8XFE - chains B and D of the 5 polymer chains in the assembly; structure by electron microscopy, 2.98 A resolution.

Chain B (and D):
Protein: Dsr2(h171a)
From: Bacillus sp. DSM 5850
Notes: chain D of this document is another copy of the same molecule, construct and numbering; everything in this record applies to it too
Sequence (1005 residues; numbered 1 to 1005; the number before each row is that of its first residue):
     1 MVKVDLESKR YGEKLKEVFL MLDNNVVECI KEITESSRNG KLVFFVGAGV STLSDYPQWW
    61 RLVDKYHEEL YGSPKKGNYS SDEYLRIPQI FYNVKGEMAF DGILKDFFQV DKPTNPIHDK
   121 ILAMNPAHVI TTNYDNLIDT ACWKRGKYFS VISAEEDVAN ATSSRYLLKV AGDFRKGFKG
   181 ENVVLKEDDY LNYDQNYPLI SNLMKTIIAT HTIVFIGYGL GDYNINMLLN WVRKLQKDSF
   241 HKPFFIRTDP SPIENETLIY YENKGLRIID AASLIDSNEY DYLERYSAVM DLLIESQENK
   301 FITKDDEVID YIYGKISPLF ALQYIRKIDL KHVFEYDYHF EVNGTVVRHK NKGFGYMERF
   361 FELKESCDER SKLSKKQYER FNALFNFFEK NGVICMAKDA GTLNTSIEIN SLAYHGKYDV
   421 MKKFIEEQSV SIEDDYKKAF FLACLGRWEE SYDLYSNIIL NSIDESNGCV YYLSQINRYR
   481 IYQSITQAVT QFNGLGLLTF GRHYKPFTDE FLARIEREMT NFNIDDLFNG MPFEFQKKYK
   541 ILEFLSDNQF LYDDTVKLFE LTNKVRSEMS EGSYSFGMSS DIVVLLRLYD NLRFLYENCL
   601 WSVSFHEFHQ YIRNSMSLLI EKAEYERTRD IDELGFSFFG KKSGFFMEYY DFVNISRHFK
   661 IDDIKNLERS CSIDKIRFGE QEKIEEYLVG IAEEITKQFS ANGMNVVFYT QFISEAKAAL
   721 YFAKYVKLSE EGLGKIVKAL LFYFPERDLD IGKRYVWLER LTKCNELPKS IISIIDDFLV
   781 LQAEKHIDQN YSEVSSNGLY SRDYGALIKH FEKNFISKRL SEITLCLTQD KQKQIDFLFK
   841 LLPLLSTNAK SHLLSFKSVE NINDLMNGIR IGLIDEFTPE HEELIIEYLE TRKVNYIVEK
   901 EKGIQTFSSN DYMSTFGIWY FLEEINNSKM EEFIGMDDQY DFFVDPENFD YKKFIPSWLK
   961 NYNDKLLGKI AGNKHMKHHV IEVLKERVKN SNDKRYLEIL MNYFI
Unresolved in the structure: 1-21 (chain D: 1-24, 298-1005)
From the paper describing this entry:
  - mutagenesis - Y71A, Y71A/R86A, Y71A/Y260A, Y71A/R86A/Y260A, Y260A, H349A, Y504A/K505A, Y574A/F576A/G577A, N702A/G703A/M704A, N961A: decreased catalytic activity
  - mutagenesis - R86A: unchanged catalytic activity
  - catalytic residues: Asn133 (from molecular simulation)
  - mutagenesis - N133A: abolished catalytic activity

Chain B / chain D interface:
Contacting residue pairs (18; chain B residue first):
  Leu70(B) - Glu256(D)
  Tyr71(B) - Thr257(D)  hydrogen bond
  Asn78(B) - Asn78(D)
  Ser81(B) - Ser81(D)
  Asp82(B) - Gly221(D)
  Gln89(B) - Tyr260(D)
  Ile90(B) - Tyr260(D)  hydrophobic
  Asn93(B) - Tyr260(D)
  Glu187(B) - Tyr260(D)  hydrogen bond
  Leu191(B) - Asn230(D)
  Gly221(B) - Asp82(D)
  Arg233(B) - Asp188(D)
  Glu256(B) - Tyr71(D)
  Glu256(B) - Val94(D)
  Thr257(B) - Tyr71(D)  hydrogen bond
  Tyr260(B) - Gln89(D)
  Tyr260(B) - Ile90(D)  hydrophobic
  Tyr260(B) - Asn93(D)
Also at the interface, not in a pair above, chain B (18 interface residues in all): Val94, Leu220, Tyr261
Also at the interface, not in a pair above, chain D (17 interface residues in all): Leu70, Asn192, Glu254

Overview:
Chain B and chain D form an interface of 18 and 17 residues respectively; the contacts include 3 hydrogen
bonds. Polar contacts include Tyr71(B)-Thr257(D) and Glu187(B)-Tyr260(D). The paper reports the catalytic
residue Asn133(B); Y71A, Y71A/R86A and Y71A/Y260A of chain B, among others, reduce catalytic activity; 12
substitutions were tested in all.
Chain B and chain D are both Dsr2(h171a) (Bacillus sp. DSM 5850); the structure, Cryo-EM structure of
defence-associated sirtuin 2 (DSR2) H171A protein in complex with DSR anti-defence 1(DSAD1), was determined by
electron microscopy (same publication as 8XEW and 8XFF).
